PDB entry 1TRP | X-ray diffraction, 2.40 A resolution | chain A

# Chain A
Molecule: Ribonuclease T1 isozyme
From: Aspergillus oryzae
Notes: EC 3.1.27.3
UniProt: P00651 (RNT1_ASPOR); residues 1-104 here correspond to UniProt positions 27-130 (UniProt number = residue number + 26)
Chain sequence (104 residues; each row starts with the number of its first residue):
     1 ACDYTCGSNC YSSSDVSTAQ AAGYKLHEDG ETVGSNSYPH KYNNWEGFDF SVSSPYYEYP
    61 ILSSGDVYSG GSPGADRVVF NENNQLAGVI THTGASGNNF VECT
Differences from the reference sequence: conflict Lys25 (Gln51 in P00651), Trp45 (Tyr71 in P00651), Tyr59 (Trp85 in P00651)
Disulfides: Cys2-Cys10, Cys6-Cys103
Metal / ion sites: Ca2+ near Asp15 (its only coordinating residue here)
Small-molecule neighbours: guanosine-2'-monophosphate (2GP): Tyr38, His40, Lys41, Tyr42, Asn43, Asn44, Trp45, Glu46, Glu58, Arg77, His92, Asn98, Asn99, Phe100
UniProt features mapped onto this chain:
  - active site: His40, Glu58 (Proton acceptor), His92 (Proton donor)

# In short
Ligands of chain A: guanosine-2'-monophosphate. Curated annotation (UniProt) lists 3 active-site residues.
Chain A is Ribonuclease T1 isozyme (Aspergillus oryzae); the structure, X-ray crystallographic and calorimeric
studies of the effects of the mutation trp 59 tyr in ribonuclease ..., was determined by X-ray diffraction,
deposited together with 1TRQ.
